Entry 9CM2 (electron microscopy, 5.01 A resolution (low resolution: residue-level contacts below are approximate; hydrogen-bond / salt-bridge calls are withheld)); this record covers chains J and K of the 4 polymer chains in the assembly.

[Chain J (and K)]
Name: Hexon protein
From: Human adenovirus 6
Notes: chain K of this document is another copy of the same molecule, construct and numbering; everything in this record applies to it too
Reference sequence: B2ZWX4 (B2ZWX4_ADE06); residues 1-963 here = UniProt positions 1-963
Sequence (963 residues; numbered 1 to 963; the number before each row is that of its first residue):
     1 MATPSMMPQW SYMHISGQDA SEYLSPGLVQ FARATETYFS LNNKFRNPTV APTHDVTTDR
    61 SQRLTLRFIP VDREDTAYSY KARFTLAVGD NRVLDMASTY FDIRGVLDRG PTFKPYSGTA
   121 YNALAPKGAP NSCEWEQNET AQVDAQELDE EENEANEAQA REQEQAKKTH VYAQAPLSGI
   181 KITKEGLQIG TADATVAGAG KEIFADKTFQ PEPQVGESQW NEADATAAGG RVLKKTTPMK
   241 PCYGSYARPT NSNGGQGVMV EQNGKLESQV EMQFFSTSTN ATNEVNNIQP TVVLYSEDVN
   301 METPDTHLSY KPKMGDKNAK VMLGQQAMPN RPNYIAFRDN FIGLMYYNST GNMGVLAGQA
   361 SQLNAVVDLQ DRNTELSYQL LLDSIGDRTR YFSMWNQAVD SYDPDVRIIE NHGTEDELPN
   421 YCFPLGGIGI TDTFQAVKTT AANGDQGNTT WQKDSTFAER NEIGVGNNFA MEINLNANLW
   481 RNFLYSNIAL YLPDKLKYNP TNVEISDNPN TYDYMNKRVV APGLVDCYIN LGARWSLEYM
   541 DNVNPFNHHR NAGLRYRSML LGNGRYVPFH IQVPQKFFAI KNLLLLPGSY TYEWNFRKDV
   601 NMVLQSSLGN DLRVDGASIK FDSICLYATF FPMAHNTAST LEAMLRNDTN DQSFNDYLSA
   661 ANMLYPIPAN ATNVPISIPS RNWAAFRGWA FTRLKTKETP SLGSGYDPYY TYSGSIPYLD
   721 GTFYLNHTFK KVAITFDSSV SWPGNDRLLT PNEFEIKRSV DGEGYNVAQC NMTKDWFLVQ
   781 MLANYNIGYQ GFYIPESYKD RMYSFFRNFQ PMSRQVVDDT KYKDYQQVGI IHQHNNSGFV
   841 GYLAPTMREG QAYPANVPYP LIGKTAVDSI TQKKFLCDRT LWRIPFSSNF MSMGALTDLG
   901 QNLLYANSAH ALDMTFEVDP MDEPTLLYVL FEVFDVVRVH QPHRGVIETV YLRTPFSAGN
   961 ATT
Not modelled in the structure: 1-4, 140-165, 962-963 (chain K: 1, 140-165, 963)

[How chain J and chain K interact]
Contacting residue pairs (262):
  Tyr-38(J) with Met-891(K)
  Phe-39(J) with Gln-790(K)
  Ala-129(J) with Leu-425(K); Gly-426(K); Gly-427(K)
  Pro-130(J) with Gly-426(K)
  Lys-168(J) with Thr-456(K); Phe-457(K); Ala-458(K)
  Thr-169(J) with Thr-456(K); Phe-457(K); Ala-458(K); Asn-461(K)
  His-170(J) with Ala-458(K); Asn-461(K)
  Val-171(J) with Asn-461(K); Glu-462(K)
  Tyr-172(J) with Trp-220(K); Ile-428(K); Glu-462(K)
  Ala-173(J) with Ile-463(K); Gly-464(K)
  Gln-174(J) with Ile-428(K); Gly-464(K); Gly-466(K); Asn-468(K)
  Ala-175(J) with Gly-464(K); Val-465(K); Gly-466(K)
  Ile-182(J) with Asn-448(K)
  Glu-217(J) with Asn-467(K)
  Glu-222(J) with Gly-466(K); Asn-467(K)
  Gln-273(J) with Phe-457(K)
  Phe-274(J) with Ala-436(K); Val-437(K)
  Phe-275(J) with Gln-435(K); Ala-436(K)
  Ser-276(J) with Phe-434(K); Gln-435(K)
  Thr-277(J) with Phe-434(K); Gln-435(K)
  Ser-278(J) with Thr-433(K); Phe-434(K); Gln-435(K); Glu-459(K)
  Ala-281(J) with Gln-435(K)
  Asn-287(J) with Asn-448(K); Thr-449(K)
  Ile-288(J) with Val-437(K); Asn-448(K); Thr-450(K)
  Gln-289(J) with Asn-448(K)
  Pro-290(J) with Val-437(K); Asn-448(K)
  Leu-294(J) with Ile-463(K)
  Tyr-310(J) with Gln-219(K)
  Pro-312(J) with Gln-219(K)
  Val-321(J) with Gln-219(K)
  Gly-324(J) with Gln-219(K)
  Glu-410(J) with Arg-555(K)
  His-412(J) with Tyr-116(K); Ser-117(K); Arg-555(K)
  Gly-413(J) with Tyr-116(K); Ser-117(K)
  Thr-414(J) with Ser-117(K); Gly-118(K)
  Glu-415(J) with Ser-117(K); Ser-486(K); Asn-487(K); His-549(K); Arg-550(K)
  Asp-416(J) with Gly-118(K)
  Glu-417(J) with Tyr-485(K); Ser-486(K)
  Leu-418(J) with Arg-481(K); Asn-482(K); Tyr-485(K)
  Asn-420(J) with Asn-478(K); Asn-482(K)
  Tyr-421(J) with Ile-473(K); Met-847(K); Arg-848(K)
  Cys-422(J) with Cys-422(K); Met-471(K); Glu-472(K); Ile-473(K)
  Phe-423(J) with Met-471(K); Glu-472(K); Phe-839(K)
  Pro-424(J) with Met-471(K)
  Leu-425(J) with Ala-470(K); Met-471(K); Glu-472(K)
  Asn-467(J) with Arg-848(K); Glu-849(K)
  Asn-468(J) with Arg-848(K)
  Phe-469(J) with Met-471(K)
  Met-471(J) with Met-471(K)
  Glu-472(J) with Pro-126(K); Lys-127(K)
  Leu-475(J) with Leu-475(K); Asn-478(K); Leu-479(K)
  Asn-478(J) with Leu-124(K)
  Leu-531(J) with Tyr-116(K); Ala-120(K); Asn-563(K)
  Gly-532(J) with Pro-115(K); Gly-562(K); Asn-563(K)
  Ala-533(J) with Met-559(K); Asn-563(K)
  Arg-534(J) with Met-559(K)
  Asn-582(J) with Asn-43(K); Lys-44(K)
  Leu-584(J) with Lys-44(K)
  Phe-631(J) with Phe-39(K)
  Leu-641(J) with Phe-31(K)
  Met-644(J) with Gly-27(K); Leu-28(K)
  Thr-649(J) with Ser-25(K)
  Asn-650(J) with Leu-24(K); Ser-25(K); Leu-28(K)
  Asp-651(J) with Phe-45(K)
  Gln-652(J) with Lys-44(K); Phe-45(K)
  Ser-653(J) with Lys-44(K); Phe-45(K); Arg-46(K)
  Asn-745(J) with Asp-59(K); Ser-61(K)
  Asp-746(J) with Ser-61(K); Gln-62(K); Arg-63(K)
  Arg-747(J) with Arg-60(K); Ser-61(K); Gln-62(K); Leu-64(K)
  Leu-749(J) with Arg-63(K)
  Gly-762(J) with Arg-104(K)
  Glu-763(J) with Arg-104(K)
  Gly-764(J) with Arg-104(K); His-570(K)
  Tyr-765(J) with Tyr-627(K)
  Asn-766(J) with His-570(K); Gln-572(K)
  Val-767(J) with Met-394(K); Gln-572(K)
  Ala-768(J) with Ser-393(K)
  Gln-769(J) with Ser-393(K); His-570(K); Ile-571(K)
  Lys-774(J) with Tyr-100(K); Tyr-627(K)
  Phe-777(J) with Met-394(K)
  Gly-788(J) with Ser-98(K)
  Tyr-789(J) with Ser-98(K); Thr-629(K); Phe-630(K); Phe-631(K)
  Gln-790(J) with Asp-95(K); Ala-97(K)
  Gly-791(J) with Ser-98(K)
  Phe-792(J) with Trp-395(K)
  Ile-794(J) with Asp-387(K); Gln-397(K)
  Asp-800(J) with Arg-390(K)
  Phe-806(J) with Phe-392(K)
  Arg-807(J) with Arg-390(K)
  Pro-811(J) with Ser-393(K)
  Ser-813(J) with Leu-560(K); Leu-561(K)
  Gln-815(J) with Gly-562(K); Asn-563(K); Gly-564(K)
  Asp-824(J) with Arg-248(K)
  Gln-826(J) with Thr-250(K); Asn-251(K); Ser-252(K)
  Gln-827(J) with Ser-252(K)
  His-832(J) with Asn-253(K); Gly-254(K)
  His-834(J) with Pro-213(K); Gln-256(K)
  Asn-835(J) with Ala-120(K); Asn-122(K)
  Asn-836(J) with Asn-122(K); Ala-123(K); Leu-124(K)
  Ser-837(J) with Pro-213(K)
  Phe-839(J) with Ala-125(K); Pro-126(K)
  Tyr-842(J) with Gln-214(K)
  Met-847(J) with Ser-218(K); Gln-219(K); Trp-220(K)
  Arg-848(J) with Leu-425(K)
  Glu-849(J) with Gln-214(K); Val-215(K); Gly-216(K)
  Gly-850(J) with Gln-174(K); Pro-176(K); Pro-213(K); Gln-214(K); Val-215(K)
  Gln-851(J) with Ser-132(K); Gln-174(K); Pro-176(K); Pro-213(K); Gly-230(K); Arg-231(K)
  Ala-852(J) with Cys-242(K)
  Tyr-853(J) with Asn-122(K); Pro-213(K); Arg-231(K); Glu-297(K)
  Pro-854(J) with Asn-122(K); Asn-131(K); Ser-245(K); Tyr-246(K); Ala-247(K); Gln-256(K); Met-301(K)
  Ala-855(J) with Asn-122(K); Ser-245(K); Tyr-246(K); Ala-247(K); Gln-256(K)
  Asn-856(J) with Ala-247(K); Pro-249(K); Gln-256(K)
  Pro-858(J) with Ala-120(K); Tyr-121(K)
  Tyr-859(J) with Tyr-121(K)
  Pro-860(J) with Tyr-121(K)
  Leu-861(J) with Asn-563(K); Gly-564(K); Arg-565(K)
  Ile-862(J) with Phe-113(K); Tyr-116(K)
  Gly-863(J) with Pro-111(K); Arg-565(K)
  Ser-869(J) with Tyr-566(K)
  Ser-888(J) with Thr-57(K)
  Asn-889(J) with Phe-631(K); Pro-632(K)
  Phe-890(J) with Leu-64(K)
  Met-893(J) with Ala-51(K); Pro-52(K)
  Ala-895(J) with Thr-49(K)
  Leu-896(J) with Thr-49(K); Val-50(K); Ala-51(K)
  Gln-901(J) with Val-50(K)
  Phe-934(J) with Ile-15(K)
  Val-936(J) with Met-13(K)
  Arg-938(J) with Tyr-12(K); His-14(K)
  Leu-952(J) with Gln-9(K)
Other interface residues (no listed pair), chain J (164 interface residues in all): Ser-40, Asp-95, Pro-126, Gly-128, Lys-167, Pro-176, Lys-184, Gly-216, Val-292, Leu-323, Asn-411, Pro-419, Ala-470, Ile-473, Tyr-528, Met-633, Thr-637, Phe-654, Asn-655, Asp-761, Tyr-793, Phe-809, Tyr-822, Val-828, Ile-831, Gln-833, Gly-838, Lys-864, Ala-866, Thr-871, Met-891, Gly-894, Thr-897, Asp-898
Other interface residues (no listed pair), chain K (169 interface residues in all): Tyr-23, Tyr-38, Leu-41, Thr-53, Thr-65, Arg-67, Asp-102, Lys-114, Asn-221, Tyr-243, Pro-304, Pro-329, Tyr-334, Tyr-421, Phe-423, Pro-424, Thr-439, Gly-447, Trp-451, Asp-454, Arg-460, Phe-483, Pro-522, Val-567, Pro-568, Gly-838, Pro-845, Met-893

[Overview]
164 residues of chain J face 169 of chain K across their interface.
Both chains are Hexon protein (Human adenovirus 6). Entry 9CM2 (Cryo-EM model derived from localized
reconstruction of human adenovirus 6-hexon-FX complex at 4.3A resolution) was determined by electron
microscopy, deposited together with 9CLI, 9CLN, 9CLS, 9CM9 and 9CMO.
